Entry 3KFU (X-ray diffraction, 3.00 A resolution); this record covers chains D and F of the 14 polymer chains in the assembly.

Chain D:
Molecule: Non-discriminating and archaeal-type aspartyl-tRNA synthetase
Source organism: Thermus thermophilus
UniProtKB: Q5SIC2 (Q5SIC2_THET8); numbering as in UniProt (aligned over 1-422)
Chain sequence (422 residues; each row starts with the number of its first residue):
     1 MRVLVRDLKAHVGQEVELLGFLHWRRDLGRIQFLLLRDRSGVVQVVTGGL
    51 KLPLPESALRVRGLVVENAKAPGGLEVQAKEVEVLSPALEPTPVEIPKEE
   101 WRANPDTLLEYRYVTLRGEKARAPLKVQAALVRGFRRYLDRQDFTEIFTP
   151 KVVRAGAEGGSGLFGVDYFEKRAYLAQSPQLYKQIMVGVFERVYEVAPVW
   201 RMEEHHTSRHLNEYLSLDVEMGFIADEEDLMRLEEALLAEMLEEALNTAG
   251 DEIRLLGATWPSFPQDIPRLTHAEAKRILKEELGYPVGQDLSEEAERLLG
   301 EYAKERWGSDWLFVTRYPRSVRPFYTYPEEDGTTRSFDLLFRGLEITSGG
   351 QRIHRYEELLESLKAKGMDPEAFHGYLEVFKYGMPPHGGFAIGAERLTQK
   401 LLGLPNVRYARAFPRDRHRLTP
Unresolved in the structure: 151-179, 202-210, 364-369, 417-422
UniProt features mapped onto this chain:
  - region: Gln180 to Lys183 (Aspartate)
  - binding site (L-aspartate): Glu158, Arg201, Ser348, Arg352
  - binding site (ATP): Arg201 to Glu203, Arg209 to Leu211, Glu345, Gly393 to Arg396
  - site: Arg26 (Interaction with tRNA), Gln44 (Interaction with tRNA), Asn68 (Interaction with tRNA), Pro72 (Important for tRNA non-discrimination), Glu76 (Interaction with tRNA)
What the authors report for this chain:
  - binding site for tRNA-Asn: Trp24, Arg25, Arg26, Asp27, Gly29, Phe33, Gln44, Asn68, Lys70, Glu76, Glu95, Lys98, Arg102, Asn104, Thr107, Tyr111
  - binding site for tRNA-Asn: Trp24, Arg25, Arg26, Asp27, Gly29, Phe33, Gln44, Lys70, Glu76, Glu95, Lys98, Arg102, Asn104, Thr107, Tyr111

Chain F:
Molecule: Aspartyl/glutamyl-tRNA(Asn/Gln) amidotransferase subunit B
Source organism: Thermus thermophilus
Notes: EC 6.3.5.-
UniProtKB: Q9LCX2 (GATB_THET8); the author numbering skips numbers that UniProt does not, so the offset changes along the chain: 1-396 = UniProt 1-396; 601-629 = UniProt 397-425; 631-643 = UniProt 426-438; 645-672 = UniProt 439-466
Chain sequence (466 residues; row label = number of the first residue in the row; note: 206 numbers in that range are skipped by the numbering (no residue carries them; nothing is unmodelled there); X marks 70 residues of unknown identity (built as UNK)):
     1 MYEAVIGLEVHLHLKTRTKMFCGCRADYFGAEPNTHTCPVCLGLPGALPV
    51 PNRVAVEHGLRLALALGAEVPERLVFHRKNYFYPDLPKNYQISQYDLPLG
   101 RGGSLPLGERRVRIKRLHLEEDAGKSLHLEGRTLLDLNRAGSPLIELVTE
   151 PDLKTPEEARLFLQRIQALVQTLGISDASPEEGKLRADVNVSVRRVGEPL
   201 GTKVEIKNLNSFKSVQRALEYEIRRQTEILRRGEKVKQATMGFEEGSGKT
   251 YPMRTKEEEADYRYFPEPDLPPVAIPRDWLEEVRRSLPELPWEKEARYRA
   301 LGIKEKDAEVLAYTPSLARFLDQALPLGLASPQALANWLLADVAGLLHER
   351 GLRLEETRLSPEGLARLVGLFERGEVTSRVAKSLLPEVLEGQDPEA
   601 XXXXXXXXXXXXXXXXXXXXXXXXXXXXX
   631 XXXXXXXXXXXXX
   645 XXXXXXXXXXXXXXXXXXXXXXXXXXXX
Unresolved in the structure: 254-259, 660-672
Bound ions: Zn2+: Cys22, Cys24, Cys38, Cys41; Mg2+: Glu120, Glu146
What the authors report for this chain:
  - Zn2+ coordination: Cys22, Cys24, Cys38, Cys41
  - binding site for tRNA-Asn: Tyr81, Tyr83, Asp85, Lys125, Ser126, His128, Arg139, Arg160, Pro180, Glu181, Arg186, Asn210, Ser211, Phe212, Lys213, Tyr262
  - binding site for tRNA-Asn: Tyr95, Asp96, Tyr264

Interface between chain D and chain F:
Residue-residue contacts (4; chain D residue first):
  Arg201(D) - Glu198(F)
  Gln289(D) - Arg113(F)  hydrogen bond
  Gln289(D) - Lys115(F)
  Ser320(D) - Arg113(F)  hydrogen bond (backbone-side chain)
Interface residues without a listed pair, chain D (7 interface residues in all): Lys276, Lys280, Leu363, Pro370
Interface residues without a listed pair, chain F (7 interface residues in all): Glu69, Glu72, Gly102, Glu109

Summary:
Chain D and chain F each contribute 7 residues to their interface, with 2 hydrogen bonds. Polar pairs include
Gln289(D)-Arg113(F) and Ser320(D)-Arg113(F). The paper reports a binding site for tRNA-Asn at Trp24(D),
Arg25(D) and Tyr81(F) among others; Zn2+ coordination by Cys22(F), Cys24(F) and Cys38(F) among others.
Here chain D is Non-discriminating and archaeal-type aspartyl-tRNA synthetase and chain F is
Aspartyl/glutamyl-tRNA(Asn/Gln) amidotransferase subunit B, both from Thermus thermophilus. Entry 3KFU
(Crystal structure of the transamidosome) was determined by X-ray diffraction.
